8FF4 - chains D and M of the 23 polymer chains in the assembly; structure by electron microscopy, 3.60 A resolution.

== Chain D ==
Name: Type I-B CRISPR-associated protein Cas7
Source organism: Nostoc sp. 'Peltigera membranacea cyanobiont' 210A
UniProtKB: A0A235IG15 (A0A235IG15_9NOSO); numbering as in UniProt (aligned over 1-323)
Chain sequence (323 residues; each row starts with the number of its first residue):
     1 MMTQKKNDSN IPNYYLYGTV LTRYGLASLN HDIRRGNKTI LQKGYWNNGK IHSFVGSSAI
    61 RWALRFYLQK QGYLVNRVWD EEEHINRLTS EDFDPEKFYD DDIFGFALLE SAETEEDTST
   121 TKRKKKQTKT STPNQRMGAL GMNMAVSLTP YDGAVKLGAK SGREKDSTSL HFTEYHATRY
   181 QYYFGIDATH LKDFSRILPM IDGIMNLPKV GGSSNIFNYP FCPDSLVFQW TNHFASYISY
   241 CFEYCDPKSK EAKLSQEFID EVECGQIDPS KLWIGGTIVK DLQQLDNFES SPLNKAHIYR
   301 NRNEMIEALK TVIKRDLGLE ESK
Disordered / not traced: 1-11, 110-132, 320-323

== Chain M ==
Molecule: 71-nt RNA strand
Sequence (71 nucleotides; row label = number of the first residue in the row):
     1 UUGCUCAAGA GAAGUCAUUU AAUAAGGCCA CUGUUAAACG UAGGUGAGUC GUGGCUUUAU
    61 GCCGUUAGGC G
Disordered / not traced: 64-71

== Interface between chain D and chain M ==
Pairs across the interface (49; chain D residue first):
  Leu-29(D) / U34(M)  phosphate contact
  Asn-30(D) / G33(M)  hydrogen bond to the phosphate
  Asn-30(D) / U34(M)  hydrogen bond to the phosphate
  His-31(D) / G33(M)  hydrogen bond to the sugar
  His-31(D) / U34(M)  salt bridge to the phosphate
  Asp-32(D) / G33(M)  base contact
  Ser-58(D) / U32(M)  hydrogen bond to the phosphate
  Ser-58(D) / G33(M)  hydrogen bond to the phosphate
  Ala-59(D) / U32(M)  sugar contact
  Arg-61(D) / A30(M)  phosphate contact
  Arg-61(D) / C31(M)  salt bridge to the phosphate
  Trp-62(D) / U32(M)  stacking on the base
  Arg-77(D) / U32(M)  salt bridge to the phosphate
  Trp-79(D) / U32(M)  base contact
  Phe-104(D) / A30(M)  sugar contact
  Gly-105(D) / A30(M)  sugar contact
  Phe-106(D) / A30(M)  sugar contact
  Ala-107(D) / A30(M)  hydrogen bond to the sugar
  Leu-109(D) / A30(M)  base contact
  Gln-135(D) / C29(M)  hydrogen bond to the sugar
  Arg-136(D) / C29(M)  hydrogen bond to the sugar
  Met-137(D) / C29(M)  sugar contact
  Met-137(D) / A30(M)  phosphate contact
  Gly-138(D) / A30(M)  phosphate contact
  Lys-156(D) / C39(M)  salt bridge to the phosphate
  Leu-157(D) / C39(M)  phosphate contact
  Gly-158(D) / C39(M)  phosphate contact
  Ala-159(D) / A37(M)  hydrogen bond to the sugar
  Ala-159(D) / A38(M)  sugar contact
  Ala-159(D) / C39(M)  hydrogen bond to the phosphate
  Lys-160(D) / A37(M)  hydrogen bond to the base
  Lys-160(D) / A38(M)  phosphate contact
  Ser-161(D) / A38(M)  hydrogen bond to the phosphate
  Ser-161(D) / G40(M)  hydrogen bond to the sugar
  Arg-163(D) / U41(M)  sugar contact
  Arg-163(D) / A42(M)  salt bridge to the phosphate
  Lys-165(D) / G40(M)  base contact
  Thr-168(D) / A37(M)  base contact
  His-171(D) / A37(M)  stacking on the base
  Lys-209(D) / U32(M)  base contact
  Lys-209(D) / U35(M)  salt bridge to the phosphate
  Gly-211(D) / U32(M)  base contact
  Gly-211(D) / U34(M)  phosphate contact
  Gly-212(D) / U34(M)  sugar contact
  Gly-212(D) / U35(M)  phosphate contact
  Ser-213(D) / U35(M)  phosphate contact
  Asn-215(D) / A36(M)  phosphate contact
  Asn-215(D) / A37(M)  hydrogen bond to the phosphate
  Ile-216(D) / A37(M)  phosphate contact
Interface residues without a listed pair, chain D (40 interface residues in all): Gly-56, Arg-65, His-84, Asn-86, Gly-162
Interface residues without a listed pair, chain M (15 interface residues in all): G26

== Summary ==
40 residues of chain D face 15 of chain M across their interface, with 14 hydrogen bonds, 6 salt bridges and 2
aromatic stacking contacts. Polar contacts include Lys-160(D)/A37(M), His-31(D)/G33(M) and Ala-107(D)/A30(M).
Here chain D is Type I-B CRISPR-associated protein Cas7 (Nostoc sp. 'Peltigera membranacea cyanobiont' 210A)
and chain M is a 71-nt RNA strand. Entry 8FF4 (Cryo-EM structure of Cascade-DNA-TniQ-TnsC complex (composite)
in type I-B CAST system) was determined by electron microscopy together with 8FCJ, 8FCU, 8FCV, 8FCW, 8FD2,
8FD3 and 8FF5 from the same study.
